PDB entry 4CY8 | X-ray diffraction, 2.03 A resolution | chains B and C of the 4 polymer chains in the assembly

# Chain B (and C)
Name: 2-hydroxybiphenyl 3-monooxygenase
Organism: Pseudomonas nitroreducens HBP1
Notes: EC 1.14.13.44; chain C of this document is another copy of the same molecule, construct and numbering; everything in this record applies to it too
UniProtKB: O06647 (O06647_9PSED); residues 1-586 here = UniProt positions 1-586
Sequence (586 residues; row label = number of the first residue in the row):
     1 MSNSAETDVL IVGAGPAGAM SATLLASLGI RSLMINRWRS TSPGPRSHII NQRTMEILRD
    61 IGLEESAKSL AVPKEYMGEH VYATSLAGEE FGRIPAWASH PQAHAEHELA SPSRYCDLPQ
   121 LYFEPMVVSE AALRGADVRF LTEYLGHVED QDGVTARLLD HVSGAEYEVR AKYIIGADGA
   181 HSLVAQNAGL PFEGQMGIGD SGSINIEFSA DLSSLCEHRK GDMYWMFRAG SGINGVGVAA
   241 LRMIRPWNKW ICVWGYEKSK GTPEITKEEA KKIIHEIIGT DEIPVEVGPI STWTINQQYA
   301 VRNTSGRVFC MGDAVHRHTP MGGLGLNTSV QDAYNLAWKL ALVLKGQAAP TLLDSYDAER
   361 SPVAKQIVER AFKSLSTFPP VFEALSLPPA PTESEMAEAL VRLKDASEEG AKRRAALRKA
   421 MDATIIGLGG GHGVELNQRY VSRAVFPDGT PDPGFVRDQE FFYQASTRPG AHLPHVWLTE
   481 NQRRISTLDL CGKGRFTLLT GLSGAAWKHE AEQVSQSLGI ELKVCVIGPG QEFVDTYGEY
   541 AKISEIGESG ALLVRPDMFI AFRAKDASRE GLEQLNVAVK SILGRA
Disordered / not traced: 1-3, 195-202, 212-221, 229-236, 244-248, 254-267, 285, 391, 586 (chain C: 1-3, 195-203, 212-221, 229-236, 244-250, 254-267, 286, 388-390, 586)
Differences from the reference sequence: engineered mutation Gln347 (Thr in O06647)
Residues lining bound ligands: dihydroflavine-adenine dinucleotide (FDA): Val12, Gly13, Ala14, Gly15, Pro16, Ala17, Gly18, Ile35, Asn36, Arg37, Trp38, Arg46, Ser47, His48, Ile49, Gln120, Glu124, Thr142, Glu143, Tyr144, Ala177, Asp178, Gly179, Trp293, Met311, Gly312, Asp313, Pro320, Gly323, Leu324, Gly325, Leu326, Asn327, Ser329
From the paper describing this entry:
  - binding site for dihydroflavine-adenine dinucleotide: Ala17, Asn36, Arg37, Arg46 to Ile49, Gln120, Tyr144, Trp293, Asp313, Pro320
  - catalytic residues: His48 (proposed by the authors, not directly observed)
  - specificity-determining residues: Arg37, Ser40, Ser42 (proposed by the authors, not directly observed)
  - binding site for dihydroflavine-adenine dinucleotide: Ile49 (from molecular simulation)
  - mutagenesis - R242A: decreased catalytic activity
  - mutagenesis - H48A, D117A: abolished catalytic activity
  - catalytic residues: Asp117
  - mutagenesis - I244V, V368A/L417F: increased catalytic activity on guaiacol (citing earlier work)

# How chain B and chain C interact
Contacting residue pairs (42; chain B residue first):
  Ser4(B) with Ser163(C)
  Ala5(B) with Val162(C)
  Arg39(B) with Ala132(C), hydrogen bond (side chain-backbone); Leu133(C); Gly135(C); Ala136(C); Asp137(C)
  Ser40(B) with Ala132(C); Leu133(C)
  Thr41(B) with Leu133(C)
  Pro43(B) with Leu133(C), hydrophobic
  Ser69(B) with Ser69(C)
  Leu121(B) with Leu133(C), hydrophobic
  Pro125(B) with Ser129(C)
  Ser129(B) with Pro125(C)
  Ala132(B) with Arg39(C), hydrogen bond (backbone-side chain); Ser40(C)
  Leu133(B) with Arg39(C); Ser40(C); Thr41(C); Pro43(C), hydrophobic
  Gly135(B) with Arg39(C)
  Ala136(B) with Arg39(C)
  Asp137(B) with Arg39(C); Leu141(C)
  Arg139(B) with Arg139(C); Phe140(C), hydrogen bond (side chain-backbone); Leu141(C); Thr142(C); Asp160(C), salt bridge; Val162(C)
  Phe140(B) with Arg139(C), hydrogen bond (backbone-side chain)
  Leu141(B) with Asp137(C); Arg139(C)
  Thr142(B) with Arg139(C)
  Asp160(B) with Arg139(C), salt bridge
  Val162(B) with Ala5(C); Arg139(C); Tyr167(C)
  Ser163(B) with Ser4(C); Tyr167(C)
  Tyr167(B) with Val162(C)
Also at the interface, not in a pair above, chain B (26 interface residues in all): Leu33, Ser42, Arg134
Also at the interface, not in a pair above, chain C (26 interface residues in all): Leu33, Ser42, Leu121, Arg134

# Overview
Chain B and chain C each contribute 26 residues to their interface; the contacts include 4 hydrogen bonds and
2 salt bridges. Polar pairs include Arg139(B)-Asp160(C), Arg39(B)-Ala132(C) and Arg139(B)-Phe140(C). From the
paper: catalytic residues His48(B) and Asp117(B); H48A and D117A of chain B abolish catalytic activity; 5
substitutions were tested in all.
Chain B and chain C are both 2-hydroxybiphenyl 3-monooxygenase (Pseudomonas nitroreducens HBP1); the
structure, 2-hydroxybiphenyl 3-monooxygenase (HbpA) in complex with FAD, was determined by X-ray diffraction,
deposited together with 4CY6.
